PDB entry 8UG1 | X-ray diffraction, 1.99 A resolution | chains A and B

== Chain A (and B) ==
Name: Ketohexokinase
Organism: Homo sapiens
Notes: chain B of this document is another copy of the same molecule, construct and numbering; everything in this record applies to it too
Reference sequence: P50053 (KHK_HUMAN); residues 5-298 here = UniProt positions 5-298
Sequence (315 residues; numbered -16 to 298; the number before each row is that of its first residue; numbers below 1 keep their minus sign (Met-16 is residue -16)):
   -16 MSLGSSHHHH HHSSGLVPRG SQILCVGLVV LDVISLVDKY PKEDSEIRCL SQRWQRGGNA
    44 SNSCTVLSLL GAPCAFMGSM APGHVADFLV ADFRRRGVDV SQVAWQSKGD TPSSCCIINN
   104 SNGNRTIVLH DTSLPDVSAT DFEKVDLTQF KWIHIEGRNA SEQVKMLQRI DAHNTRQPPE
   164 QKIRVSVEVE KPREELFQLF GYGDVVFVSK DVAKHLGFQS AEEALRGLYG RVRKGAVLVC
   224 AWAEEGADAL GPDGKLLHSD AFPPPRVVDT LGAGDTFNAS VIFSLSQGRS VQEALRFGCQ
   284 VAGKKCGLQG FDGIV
Disordered / not traced: -16 to 0 (chain B: -16 to -7)
Differences from the reference sequence: expression tag (-16 to 4)
UniProt features mapped onto this chain:
  - binding site (beta-D-fructose): Asp15, Gly41, Asn42, Asn45, Asp258
  - binding site (ATP): Arg108, Ala226 to Gly229, Gly255 to Asp258
  - natural variant: Gly40 (G40R: In FRUCT), Ala43 (A43T: In FRUCT)
Small-molecule neighbours: WNH ({(2R)-1-[(4M)-4-[1-(piperidin-4-yl)-1H-pyrazol-4-yl]-6-(trifluoromethyl)pyrimidin-2-yl]azetidin-2-yl}methanol): Asn107, Ala224, Ala226, Glu227, Gly229, Ala230, Ala244, Phe245, Pro246, Pro247, Val250, Thr253, Ala256, Gly257, Phe260, Cys282, Ala285, Gly286, Cys289

== Interface between chain A and chain B ==
Contacting residue pairs - 70 pairs, chain A then chain B:
  Leu14(A) with Trp37(B), hydrophobic
  Ser18(A) with Val111(B)
  Val20(A) with Val111(B), hydrophobic
  Tyr23(A) with Tyr23(B); Pro24(B), hydrogen bond (side chain-backbone); Glu26(B)
  Pro24(A) with Tyr23(B), hydrogen bond (backbone-side chain)
  Lys25(A) with Tyr23(B); Thr109(B)
  Glu26(A) with Tyr23(B); Asn102(B), hydrogen bond; Asn105(B); Asn107(B); Thr109(B)
  Asp27(A) with Asn107(B), hydrogen bond; Arg108(B); Thr109(B), hydrogen bond (backbone-side chain)
  Ser28(A) with Thr109(B); Ile110(B), hydrogen bond (backbone-backbone)
  Glu29(A) with Ile110(B); Leu112(B)
  Ile30(A) with Ile110(B), hydrogen bond (backbone-backbone); Val111(B); Leu112(B), hydrogen bond (backbone-backbone)
  Arg31(A) with Leu112(B); His113(B), hydrogen bond (side chain-backbone); Thr115(B)
  Cys32(A) with Val111(B), hydrophobic; Leu112(B), hydrogen bond (backbone-backbone); Asp114(B)
  Leu33(A) with Asp114(B)
  Ser34(A) with Asp114(B)
  Gln35(A) with Asp93(B); Thr94(B), hydrogen bond (side chain-backbone); Pro95(B); Ser96(B), hydrogen bond (side chain-backbone); His113(B); Asp114(B), hydrogen bond (side chain-backbone)
  Trp37(A) with Trp37(B), hydrophobic; His67(B); Val68(B), hydrophobic
  His67(A) with His67(B)
  Ser96(A) with Gln35(B), hydrogen bond
  Cys98(A) with Val16(B), hydrophobic; Gln35(B); Cys98(B), hydrophobic
  Ile100(A) with Val111(B), hydrophobic
  Asn102(A) with Glu26(B), hydrogen bond
  Asn107(A) with Glu26(B), hydrogen bond; Asp27(B)
  Arg108(A) with Asp27(B), salt bridge; Ser28(B)
  Thr109(A) with Pro24(B); Lys25(B); Glu26(B); Asp27(B), hydrogen bond (side chain-backbone); Ser28(B)
  Ile110(A) with Ser28(B), hydrogen bond (backbone-backbone); Glu29(B); Ile30(B), hydrogen bond (backbone-backbone)
  Val111(A) with Ser18(B); Ile30(B); Cys32(B), hydrophobic; Gln35(B)
  Leu112(A) with Ile30(B), hydrogen bond (backbone-backbone); Arg31(B); Cys32(B), hydrogen bond (backbone-backbone)
  His113(A) with Cys32(B); Gln35(B)
  Asp114(A) with Arg31(B), salt bridge
Other interface residues (no listed pair), chain A (36 interface residues in all): Val16, Val68, Phe71, Ser97, Asn105, Arg141
Other interface residues (no listed pair), chain B (36 interface residues in all): Val20, Ser34, Ile100, Arg176

== Overview ==
Chain A and chain B each contribute 36 residues to their interface, with 21 hydrogen bonds and 2 salt bridges.
Polar pairs include Arg108(A)-Asp27(B), Asp114(A)-Arg31(B) and Tyr23(A)-Pro24(B). Bound to chain A: compound
WNH. UniProt lists 5 beta-D-fructose-binding residues and 9 ATP-binding residues on chain A.
Both chains are Ketohexokinase (Homo sapiens). Entry 8UG1 (Crystal structure of KHK-C and compound 13) was
determined by X-ray diffraction.
